Entry 3GO8 (X-ray diffraction, 1.89 A resolution); this record covers chains A and C of the 3 polymer chains in the assembly.

Chain A:
Name: Formamidopyrimidine-DNA glycosylase
From: Geobacillus stearothermophilus
Notes: EC 3.2.2.23, 4.2.99.18; fragment: MutM
UniProtKB: P84131 (P84131_GEOSE); residue numbers follow UniProt; this construct covers 2-216, 233-274
Chain sequence (257 residues; numbered 2 to 274; 16 numbers in that range are skipped by the numbering (no residue carries them; nothing is unmodelled there); the number before each row is that of its first residue):
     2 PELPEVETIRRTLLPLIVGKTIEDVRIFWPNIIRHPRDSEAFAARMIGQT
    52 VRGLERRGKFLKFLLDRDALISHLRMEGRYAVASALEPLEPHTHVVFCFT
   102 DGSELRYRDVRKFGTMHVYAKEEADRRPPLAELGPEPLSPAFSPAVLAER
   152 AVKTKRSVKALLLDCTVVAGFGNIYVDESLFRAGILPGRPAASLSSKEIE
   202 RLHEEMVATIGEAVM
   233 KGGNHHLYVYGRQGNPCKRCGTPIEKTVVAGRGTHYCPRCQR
Not modelled in the structure: 233-237
Differences from the reference sequence: conflict Glu3 (Gln in P84131); engineered mutation Cys166 (Gln in P84131)
Ion coordination: Zn2+: Cys249, Cys252, Cys269, Cys272
From the paper describing this entry:
  - binding site for the 16-nt DNA strand (chain C): Phe114
  - conformationally variable residues (side-chain flip): Met77, Arg112
  - binding site for the 16-nt DNA strand: Arg112
  - contacts within the chain: Glu78-Arg112 (hydrogen bond)

Chain C:
Molecule: 16-nt DNA strand
Sequence (16 nucleotides; row label = number of the first residue in the row):
     1 TGCGTCCGGATCTACC
Not modelled in the structure: 1, 16
Modified / non-standard residues: 8OG (8-oxo-2'-deoxy-guanosine-5'-monophosphate) at position 8

How chain A and chain C interact:
Residue-residue contacts (21):
  Lys60(A) - DG9(C)  phosphate contact
  Lys60(A) - DA10(C)  phosphate contact
  Phe61(A) - DT11(C)  phosphate contact
  His74(A) - DG9(C)  hydrogen bond to the phosphate
  His74(A) - DA10(C)  salt bridge to the phosphate
  Arg76(A) - DG9(C)  hydrogen bond to the base
  Arg76(A) - DA10(C)  hydrogen bond to the sugar
  Met77(A) - 8OG_8(C)  sugar contact
  Met77(A) - DG9(C)  sugar contact
  Arg112(A) - 8OG_8(C)  base contact
  Phe114(A) - 8OG_8(C)  base contact
  Phe114(A) - DG9(C)  base contact
  Pro129(A) - DC12(C)  phosphate contact
  Pro130(A) - DT11(C)  phosphate contact
  Gly173(A) - DG9(C)  phosphate contact
  Asn174(A) - DG9(C)  hydrogen bond to the phosphate
  Tyr242(A) - 8OG_8(C)  sugar contact
  Arg264(A) - 8OG_8(C)  phosphate contact
  Arg264(A) - DG9(C)  salt bridge to the phosphate
  Arg264(A) - DA10(C)  base contact
  Gly265(A) - 8OG_8(C)  hydrogen bond to the phosphate
Interface residues without a listed pair, chain A (18 interface residues in all): Leu164, Cys166, Gly171, Gly263

Summary:
18 residues of chain A face 5 of chain C across their interface; the contacts include 5 hydrogen bonds and 2
salt bridges. Among the polar pairs are Arg76(A)-DG9(C), Arg76(A)-DA10(C) and His74(A)-DG9(C). The paper
reports a binding site for the 16-nt DNA strand (chain C) at Phe114(A); a binding site for the 16-nt DNA
strand at Arg112(A).
Here chain A is Formamidopyrimidine-DNA glycosylase (Geobacillus stearothermophilus) and chain C is a 16-nt
DNA strand. Entry 3GO8 (MutM encountering an intrahelical 8-oxoguanine (oxoG) lesion in EC3-loop deletion
complex) was determined by X-ray diffraction (same publication as 3GP1, 3GPP, 3GPU, 3GPX, 3GPY, 3GQ3 and
3GQ4).
